PDB entry 8ICN | X-ray diffraction, 2.80 A resolution | chains T and A of the 3 polymer chains in the assembly

Chain T:
Molecule: 8-nt DNA strand
Sequence (8 nucleotides; each row starts with the number of its first residue):
     1 CATTAGAA

Chain A:
Name: Protein (DNA polymerase beta (e.c.2.7.7.7))
Organism: Homo sapiens
UniProt: P06746 (DPOB_HUMAN); residues 2-335 here correspond to UniProt positions 1-334 (UniProt number = residue number - 1)
Chain sequence (335 residues; row label = number of the first residue in the row):
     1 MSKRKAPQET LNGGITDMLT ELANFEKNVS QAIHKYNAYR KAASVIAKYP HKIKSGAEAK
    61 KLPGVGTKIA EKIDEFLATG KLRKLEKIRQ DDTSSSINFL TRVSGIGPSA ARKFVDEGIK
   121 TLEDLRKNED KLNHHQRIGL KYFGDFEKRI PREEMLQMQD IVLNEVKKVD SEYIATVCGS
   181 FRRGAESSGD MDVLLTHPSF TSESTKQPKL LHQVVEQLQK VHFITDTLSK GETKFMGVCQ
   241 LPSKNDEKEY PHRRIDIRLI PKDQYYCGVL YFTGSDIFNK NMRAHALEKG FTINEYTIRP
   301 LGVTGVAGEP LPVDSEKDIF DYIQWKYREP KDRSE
Disordered / not traced: 1-8
Metal / ion sites: Na+ site 1: Lys60, Leu62; Na+ site 2: Thr101, Val103, Ile106 (shared with 1 residue of chain P); Mn2+: Asp190 (together with ATP)
Ligand contacts:
  - ATP (adenosine-5'-triphosphate): Arg149, Gly179, Ser180, Arg183, Ser187, Ser188, Gly189, Asp190
  - ATP: Gly179, Asp190, Asp192, Tyr271, Phe272, Thr273
UniProt features mapped onto this chain:
  - binding site (K(+)): Lys61
  - binding site (Na(+)): Lys61

How chain T and chain A interact:
Pairs across the interface - 11 pairs, chain T then chain A:
  DA2(T) with Tyr296(A), sugar contact
  DT3(T) with Thr233(A), phosphate contact; Lys234(A), phosphate contact
  DT4(T) with Ser229(A), phosphate contact; Lys230(A), phosphate contact; Gly231(A), phosphate contact; Glu232(A), hydrogen bond to the phosphate; Thr233(A), hydrogen bond to the phosphate; Lys234(A), hydrogen bond to the phosphate
  DA5(T) with Lys230(A), phosphate contact
  DG6(T) with Asn133(A), phosphate contact
Interface residues without a listed pair, chain A (9 interface residues in all): His134

In short:
Chain T and chain A form an interface of 5 and 9 residues respectively; the contacts include 3 hydrogen bonds.
Polar contacts include DT4(T)-Glu232(A), DT4(T)-Thr233(A) and DT4(T)-Lys234(A). Ligands of chain A: ATP.
UniProt lists K+-binding residue Lys61(A) and Na+-binding residue Lys61(A) on chain A.
Chain T is an 8-nt DNA strand and chain A is Protein (DNA polymerase beta (e.c.2.7.7.7)) (Homo sapiens); the
structure, DNA polymerase beta (pol B) (e.c.2.7.7.7) complexed with seven base pairs of DNA; soaked in the
..., was determined by X-ray diffraction (same publication as 1ZQT, 7ICE, 7ICF, 7ICG, 7ICH, 7ICI and 39
further entries).
